PDB entry 1JEC | X-ray diffraction, 2.50 A resolution | chain A

== Chain A ==
Protein: Sulfate adenylyltransferase
Organism: Saccharomyces cerevisiae
Notes: EC 2.7.7.4
UniProtKB: P08536 (MET3_YEAST); numbering as in UniProt (aligned over 2-511)
Chain sequence (510 residues; numbered 2 to 511; the number before each row is that of its first residue):
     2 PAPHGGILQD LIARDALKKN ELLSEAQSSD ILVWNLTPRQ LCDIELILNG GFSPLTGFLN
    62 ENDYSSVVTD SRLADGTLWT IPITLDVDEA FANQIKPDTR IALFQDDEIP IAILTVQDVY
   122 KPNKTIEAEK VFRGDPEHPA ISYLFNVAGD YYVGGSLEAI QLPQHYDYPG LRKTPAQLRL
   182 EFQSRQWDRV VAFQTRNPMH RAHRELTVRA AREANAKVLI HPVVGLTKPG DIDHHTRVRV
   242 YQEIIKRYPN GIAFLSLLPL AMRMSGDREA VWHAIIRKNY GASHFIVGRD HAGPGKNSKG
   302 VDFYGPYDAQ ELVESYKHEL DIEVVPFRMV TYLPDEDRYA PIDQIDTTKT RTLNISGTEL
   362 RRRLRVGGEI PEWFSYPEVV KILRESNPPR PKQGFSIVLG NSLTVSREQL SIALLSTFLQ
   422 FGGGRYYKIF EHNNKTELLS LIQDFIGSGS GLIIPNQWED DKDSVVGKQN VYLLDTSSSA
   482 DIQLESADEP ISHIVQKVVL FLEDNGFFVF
Metal / ion sites: Cd2+ site 1: Leu18, Glu22, His319 (together with acetic acid); Cd2+ site 2: Pro39, Cys43; Mg2+: Glu46, Pro164, His166; Ca2+ site 1 near Asp151 (its only coordinating residue here); Cd2+ site 3: Asp168, His235, His236 (together with acetic acid, sulfate ion); Cd2+ site 4: Glu182 (together with acetic acid); Cd2+ site 5: Asp189, His494 (together with acetic acid); Ca2+ site 2: Lys297, Asp303; Na+ site 1 near Asp309 (its only coordinating residue here); Na+ site 2 near Asp322 (its only coordinating residue here); Cd2+ site 6 near Glu409 (its only coordinating residue here); Ca2+ site 3 near Asp489 (its only coordinating residue here)
Ligand contacts: thiosulfate (THJ): Gln195, Thr196, Arg197, Met263, Met265, His292, Ala293
Curated features (UniProtKB/Swiss-Prot):
  - active site: Thr196, Arg197, Asn198
  - binding site (ATP): Gln195 to Asn198, Gly289 to His292, Val331
  - binding site (sulfate): Gln195, Arg197, Ala293
  - site: His201 (Transition state stabilizer), His204 (Transition state stabilizer), Phe328 (Induces change in substrate recognition on ATP binding)

== In short ==
Chain A binds thiosulfate. The Cd2+ site 1 is built by Leu18, Glu22 and His319. The Cd2+ site 2 is built by
Pro39 and Cys43. From UniProt: 3 active-site residues, 9 ATP-binding residues and 3 sulfate-binding residues.
Chain A is Sulfate adenylyltransferase (Saccharomyces cerevisiae); the structure, Crystal Structure of ATP
Sulfurylase in complex with thiosulfate, was determined by X-ray diffraction.
